PDB entry 3CO6 | X-ray diffraction, 2.10 A resolution | chains B and C of the 3 polymer chains in the assembly

# Chain B
Molecule: 16-nt DNA strand
Sequence (16 nucleotides; numbered 13 to 28; the number before each row is that of its first residue):
    13 CAAGGTAAACAAACCA

# Chain C
Molecule: Forkhead box protein O1
Source organism: Homo sapiens
UniProt: Q12778 (FOXO1_HUMAN); numbering as in UniProt (aligned over 151-249)
Sequence (100 residues; each row starts with the number of its first residue):
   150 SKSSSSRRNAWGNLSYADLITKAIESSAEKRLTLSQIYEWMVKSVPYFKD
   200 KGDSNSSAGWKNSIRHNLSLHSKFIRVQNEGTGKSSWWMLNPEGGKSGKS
Disordered / not traced: 150-153, 245-249
Differences from the reference sequence: expression tag (150)
Bound ions: Ca2+: Leu217, His220, Phe223
Curated features (UniProtKB/Swiss-Prot):
  - DNA-binding region: Ala159 to Ser235 (Fork-head)
  - region (DNA-binding): Asn211 to Ser218, Ser234 to Trp237
  - site (DNA-binding): Asn158, Tyr165, Arg225
  - modified residue: Ser212 (Phosphoserine), Ser218 (Phosphoserine), Ser234 (Phosphoserine), Ser235 (Phosphoserine), Lys245 (N6-acetyllysine), Lys248 (N6-acetyllysine), Ser249 (Phosphoserine)
Reported in the primary citation:
  - binding site for the 16-nt DNA strand (chain B): Asn158, Tyr165, Asn211, Ser212, His215
  - binding site for the 16-nt DNA strand: His215, Ser218, Arg225, Ser234, Ser235, Trp237
  - specificity-determining residues: His215
  - post-translational modification sites: Ser212, Ser218, Ser234, Ser235, Lys245, Lys248
  - post-translational modification sites: Ser249 (citing earlier work)

# Interface between chain B and chain C
Contacting residue pairs (13):
  DG17(B) with Asn158(C), hydrogen bond to the phosphate; Trp160(C), phosphate contact; Leu163(C), phosphate contact; Ser164(C), phosphate contact; Tyr165(C), hydrogen bond to the phosphate
  DT18(B) with Trp160(C), phosphate contact; Tyr165(C), hydrogen bond to the phosphate; Ser212(C), base contact; His215(C), hydrogen bond to the base
  DA19(B) with His215(C), hydrogen bond to the base
  DA20(B) with Asn211(C), hydrogen bond to the base
  DC26(B) with Gly232(C), phosphate contact
  DC27(B) with Gly232(C), phosphate contact
Interface residues without a listed pair, chain B (7 interface residues in all): DG16
Interface residues without a listed pair, chain C (11 interface residues in all): Gly208, Asn216

# Summary
7 residues of chain B and 11 residues of chain C are in contact, with 6 hydrogen bonds. Polar pairs include
DT18(B)-His215(C), DA19(B)-His215(C) and DA20(B)-Asn211(C). From the paper: a binding site for the 16-nt DNA
strand at His215(C), Ser218(C) and Arg225(C) among others; a binding site for the 16-nt DNA strand (chain B)
at Asn158(C), Tyr165(C) and Asn211(C) among others.
Here chain B is a 16-nt DNA strand and chain C is Forkhead box protein O1 (Homo sapiens). Entry 3CO6 (Crystal
Structure of FoxO1 DBD Bound to DBE1 DNA) was determined by X-ray diffraction together with 3CO7 and 3COA from
the same study.
